PDB entry 7Y09 | electron microscopy, 3.71 A resolution | chains L and J of the 12 polymer chains in the assembly

== Chain L ==
Molecule: Immunoglobulin heavy constant mu
From: Homo sapiens
UniProt: P01871 (IGHM_HUMAN); residues 229-576 here correspond to UniProt positions 106-453 (UniProt number = residue number - 123)
Amino-acid sequence (383 residues; row label = number of the first residue in the row):
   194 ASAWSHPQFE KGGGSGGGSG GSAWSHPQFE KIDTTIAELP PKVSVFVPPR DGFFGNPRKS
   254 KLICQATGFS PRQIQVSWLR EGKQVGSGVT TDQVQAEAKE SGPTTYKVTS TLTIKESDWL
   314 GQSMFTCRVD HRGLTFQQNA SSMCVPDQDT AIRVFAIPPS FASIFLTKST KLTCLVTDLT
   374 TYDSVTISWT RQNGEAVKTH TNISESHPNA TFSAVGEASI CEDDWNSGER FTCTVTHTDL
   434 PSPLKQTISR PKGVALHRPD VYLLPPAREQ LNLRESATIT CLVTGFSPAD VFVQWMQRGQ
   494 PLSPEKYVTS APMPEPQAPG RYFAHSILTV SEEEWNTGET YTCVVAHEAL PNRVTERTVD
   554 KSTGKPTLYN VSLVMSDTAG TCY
Disordered / not traced: 194-344, 445-448, 576
Disulfides: Cys367-Cys426, Cys474-Cys536
Covalent attachments: N-acetylglucosamine (NAG) linked to Asn563
Construct notes: expression tag (194-228)
UniProt features mapped onto this chain:
  - glycosylation (N-linked (GlcNAc...) asparagine): Asn332 (complex), Asn395, Asn402

== Chain J ==
Molecule: Immunoglobulin J chain
From: Homo sapiens
UniProt: P01591 (IGJ_HUMAN); residues 1-136 here correspond to UniProt positions 24-159 (UniProt number = residue number + 23)
Amino-acid sequence (136 residues; row label = number of the first residue in the row):
     1 EDERIVLVDN KCKCARITSR IIRSSEDPNE DIVERNIRII VPLNNRENIS DPTSPLRTRF
    61 VYHLSDLCKK CDPTEVELDN QIVTATQSNI CDEDSATETC YTYDRNKCYT AVVPLVYGGE
   121 TKMVETALTP DACYPD
Disordered / not traced: 1-2, 70-97
Disulfides: Cys12-Cys100, Cys108-Cys133
Covalent attachments: N-acetylglucosamine (NAG) linked to Asn48
Ligand contacts: N-acetylglucosamine (NAG; 2-acetamido-2-deoxy-beta-D-glucopyranose): Arg20, Ile22, Glu34, Asn36, Arg38
UniProt features mapped onto this chain:
  - glycosylation: Asn48 (N-linked (GlcNAc...) (complex) asparagine)

== How chain L and chain J interact ==
Inter-chain disulfides: Cys575(L)-Cys14(J)
Contacting residue pairs (45; chain L residue first):
  Arg461(L) with Asn29(J); Glu30(J)
  Arg467(L) with Pro28(J); Asn29(J), hydrogen bond
  Glu525(L) with Asn29(J)
  Asn529(L) with Asn29(J), hydrogen bond
  Lys554(L) with Ile21(J); Asp31(J), salt bridge
  Ser555(L) with Ser19(J); Ile21(J)
  Pro559(L) with Val33(J)
  Thr560(L) with Ile32(J); Val33(J), hydrogen bond (backbone-backbone)
  Leu561(L) with Ile32(J), hydrophobic; Val33(J), hydrogen bond (backbone-backbone); Glu34(J); Arg35(J)
  Tyr562(L) with Arg35(J)
  Asn563(L) with Arg35(J); Asn36(J); Ile37(J)
  Val564(L) with Ile37(J), hydrophobic
  Ser565(L) with Ile37(J), hydrogen bond (backbone-backbone); Arg38(J); Ile39(J), hydrogen bond (backbone-backbone)
  Leu566(L) with Ile39(J)
  Val567(L) with Ile40(J), hydrophobic; Val41(J)
  Met568(L) with Val41(J), hydrophobic; Leu43(J)
  Ser569(L) with Ile40(J); Val41(J), hydrogen bond (side chain-backbone); Pro42(J); Leu43(J)
  Asp570(L) with Leu43(J); Asn44(J), hydrogen bond (backbone-side chain)
  Ala572(L) with Pro42(J), hydrophobic; Asn44(J); Asn45(J)
  Gly573(L) with Thr102(J), hydrogen bond (backbone-side chain); Tyr103(J)
  Thr574(L) with Arg105(J), hydrogen bond (backbone-side chain)
  Cys575(L) with Lys11(J); Cys14(J), disulfide; Tyr103(J)
Other interface residues (no listed pair), chain L (24 interface residues in all): Leu464, Asn465
Other interface residues (no listed pair), chain J (27 interface residues in all): Ile5, Asp104

== Summary ==
24 residues of chain L and 27 residues of chain J are in contact, with 1 disulfide bond, 10 hydrogen bonds and
1 salt bridge. Polar contacts include Lys554(L)-Asp31(J), Arg467(L)-Asn29(J) and Asn529(L)-Asn29(J). Bound to
chain J: N-acetylglucosamine. Covalently linked N-acetylglucosamine: at Asn563(L).
Chain L is Immunoglobulin heavy constant mu and chain J is Immunoglobulin J chain, both from Homo sapiens; the
structure, Cryo-EM structure of human IgM-Fc in complex with the J chain and the DBL domain of ..., was
determined by electron microscopy, deposited together with 7Y0H, 7Y0J and 7YG2.
